Entry 7YG2 (electron microscopy, 3.32 A resolution); this record covers chains M and B of the 12 polymer chains in the assembly.

[Chain M]
Protein: DBLMSP2
From: Plasmodium falciparum
Reference sequence: A0A0A7MCY3 (A0A0A7MCY3_PLAFA); residues 154-460 here correspond to UniProt positions 53-359 (UniProt number = residue number - 101)
Amino-acid sequence (307 residues; each row starts with the number of its first residue):
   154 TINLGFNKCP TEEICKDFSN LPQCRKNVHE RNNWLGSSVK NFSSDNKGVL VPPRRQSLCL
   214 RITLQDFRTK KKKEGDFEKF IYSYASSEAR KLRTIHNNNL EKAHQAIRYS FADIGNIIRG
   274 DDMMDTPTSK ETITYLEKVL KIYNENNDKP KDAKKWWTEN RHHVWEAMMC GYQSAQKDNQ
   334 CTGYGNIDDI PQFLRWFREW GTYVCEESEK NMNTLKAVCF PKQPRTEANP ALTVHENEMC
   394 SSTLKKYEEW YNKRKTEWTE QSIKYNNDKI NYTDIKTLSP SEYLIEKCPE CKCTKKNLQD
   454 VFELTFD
Not modelled in the structure: 154-160, 172-183, 375-388, 458-460
Cystine bridges: Cys162-Cys334, Cys168-Cys323, Cys358-Cys446, Cys372-Cys393, Cys441-Cys444

[Chain B]
Protein: Immunoglobulin heavy constant mu
From: Homo sapiens
Reference sequence: P01871 (IGHM_HUMAN); residues 229-576 here correspond to UniProt positions 106-453 (UniProt number = residue number - 123)
Amino-acid sequence (383 residues; numbered 194 to 576; the number before each row is that of its first residue):
   194 ASAWSHPQFE KGGGSGGGSG GSAWSHPQFE KIDTTIAELP PKVSVFVPPR DGFFGNPRKS
   254 KLICQATGFS PRQIQVSWLR EGKQVGSGVT TDQVQAEAKE SGPTTYKVTS TLTIKESDWL
   314 GQSMFTCRVD HRGLTFQQNA SSMCVPDQDT AIRVFAIPPS FASIFLTKST KLTCLVTDLT
   374 TYDSVTISWT RQNGEAVKTH TNISESHPNA TFSAVGEASI CEDDWNSGER FTCTVTHTDL
   434 PSPLKQTISR PKGVALHRPD VYLLPPAREQ LNLRESATIT CLVTGFSPAD VFVQWMQRGQ
   494 PLSPEKYVTS APMPEPQAPG RYFAHSILTV SEEEWNTGET YTCVVAHEAL PNRVTERTVD
   554 KSTGKPTLYN VSLVMSDTAG TCY
Not modelled in the structure: 194-344, 573-576
Differences from the reference sequence: expression tag (194-228)
Cystine bridges: Cys367-Cys426, Cys474-Cys536
Covalent attachments: N-acetylglucosamine (NAG) linked to Asn563
UniProt features mapped onto this chain:
  - glycosylation (N-linked (GlcNAc...) asparagine): Asn332 (complex), Asn395, Asn402

[Interface between chain M and chain B]
Contacting residue pairs - 16 pairs, chain M then chain B:
  Arg184(M) with Leu466(B); Glu468(B), salt bridge
  Ser191(M) with Val523(B); Ser524(B)
  Ser196(M) with Glu498(B)
  Gln209(M) with Glu468(B)
  Arg214(M) with Arg467(B); Glu525(B), salt bridge; Glu526(B), salt bridge; Asn529(B), hydrogen bond
  Asp278(M) with Glu527(B)
  Thr279(M) with Ser524(B); Glu526(B)
  Pro280(M) with Glu527(B); Thr530(B)
  Thr281(M) with Glu526(B), hydrogen bond
Other interface residues (no listed pair), chain M (12 interface residues in all): Asn186, Gly189, Leu213
Other interface residues (no listed pair), chain B (13 interface residues in all): Ser469, Lys499
From the paper, about this interface:
  - interface residues, chain M: Arg214(M), Pro280(M), Thr281(M)
  - interface residues, chain B: Glu525(B)

[Overview]
Chain M and chain B form an interface of 12 and 13 residues respectively, with 2 hydrogen bonds and 3 salt
bridges. Among the polar pairs are Arg184(M)-Glu468(B), Arg214(M)-Glu525(B) and Arg214(M)-Glu526(B).
N-acetylglucosamine is covalently linked to Asn563(B). The paper reports interface residues Arg214(M),
Pro280(M) and Glu525(B) among others.
Here chain M is DBLMSP2 (Plasmodium falciparum) and chain B is Immunoglobulin heavy constant mu (Homo
sapiens). Entry 7YG2 (Cryo-EM structure of human IgM-Fc in complex with the J chain and the DBL domain of ...)
was determined by electron microscopy (same publication as 7Y0H, 7Y0J and 7Y09).
